8SJD - chains D and J of the 10 polymer chains in the assembly; structure by electron microscopy, 5.10 A resolution (low resolution: residue-level contacts below are approximate; hydrogen-bond / salt-bridge calls are withheld).

# Chain D
Molecule: Hermes transposase
Organism: Musca domestica
UniProtKB: Q25438 (Q25438_MUSDO); numbering as in UniProt (aligned over 1-612)
Chain sequence (612 residues; numbered 1 to 612; the number before each row is that of its first residue):
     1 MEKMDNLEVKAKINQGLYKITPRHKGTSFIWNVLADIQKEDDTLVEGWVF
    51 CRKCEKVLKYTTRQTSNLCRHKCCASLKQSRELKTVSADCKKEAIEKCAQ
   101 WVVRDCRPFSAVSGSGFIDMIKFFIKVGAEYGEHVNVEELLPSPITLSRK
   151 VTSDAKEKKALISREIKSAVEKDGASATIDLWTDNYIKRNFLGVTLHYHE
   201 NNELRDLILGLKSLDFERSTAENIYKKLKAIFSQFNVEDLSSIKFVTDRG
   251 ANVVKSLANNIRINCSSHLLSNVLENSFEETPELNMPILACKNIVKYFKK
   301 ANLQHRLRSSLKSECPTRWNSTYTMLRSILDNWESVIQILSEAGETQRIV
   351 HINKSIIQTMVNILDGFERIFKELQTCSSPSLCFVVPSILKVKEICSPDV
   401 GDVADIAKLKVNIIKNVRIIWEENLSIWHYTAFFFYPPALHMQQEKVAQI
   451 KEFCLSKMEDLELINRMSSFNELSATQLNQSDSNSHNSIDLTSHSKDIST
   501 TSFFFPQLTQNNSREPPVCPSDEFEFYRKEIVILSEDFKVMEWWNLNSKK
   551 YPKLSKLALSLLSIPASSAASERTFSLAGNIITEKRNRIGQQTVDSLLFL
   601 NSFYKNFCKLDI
Disordered / not traced: 1-80, 463-512, 610-612
Construct notes: engineered mutation Glu2 (Gln in Q25438), Gly128 (Lys in Q25438)

# Chain J
Molecule: 55-nt DNA strand
Sequence (55 nucleotides; row label = number of the first residue in the row):
     1 CTTATCTATGTGGCTTACGTTTGCCTGTGGCTTGTTGAAGTTCTCTGGTT
    51 CACGC

# How chain D and chain J interact
Pairs across the interface - 11 pairs, chain D then chain J:
  Arg107(D) - DA4(J)
  Lys585(D) - DT2(J)
  Lys585(D) - DT3(J)
  Arg586(D) - DT5(J)
  Asn587(D) - DT5(J)
  Arg588(D) - DT5(J)
  Arg588(D) - DC6(J)
  Ile589(D) - DT5(J)
  Ile589(D) - DC6(J)
  Gly590(D) - DC6(J)
  Thr593(D) - DC6(J)
Also at the interface, not in a pair above, chain D (11 interface residues in all): Arg104, Ile145, Ser148
Also at the interface, not in a pair above, chain J (6 interface residues in all): DT7

# In short
11 residues of chain D face 6 of chain J across their interface.
Here chain D is Hermes transposase (Musca domestica) and chain J is a 55-nt DNA strand. Entry 8SJD (Cryo-EM
structure of the Hermes transposase bound to two right-ends of its DNA transposon) was determined by electron
microscopy (same publication as 8EB5 and 8EDG).
